Entry 6VVM (X-ray diffraction, 1.83 A resolution); this record covers chains A and C of the 3 polymer chains in the assembly.

[Chain A (and C)]
Name: 4-oxalocrotonate tautomerase family enzyme
Source organism: Burkholderia sp. RPE67
Notes: EC 5.3.2.-; chain C of this document is another copy of the same molecule, construct and numbering; everything in this record applies to it too
Reference sequence: A0A060NYR7 (A0A060NYR7_9BURK); residues 1-123 here correspond to UniProt positions 9-131 (UniProt number = residue number + 8)
Amino-acid sequence (123 residues; each row starts with the number of its first residue):
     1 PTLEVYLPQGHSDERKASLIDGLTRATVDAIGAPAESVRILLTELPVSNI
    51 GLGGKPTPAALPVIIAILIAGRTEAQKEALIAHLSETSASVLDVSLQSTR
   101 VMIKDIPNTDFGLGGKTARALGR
What the authors report for this chain:
  - catalytic residues: Pro1
  - self-association interface (contacts with another copy of this molecule); pairs are residue here / residue on that copy: Glu4-Lys104, Asp13-Arg119, Lys16-Asp110, Glu74-Arg119 (salt bridge), Lys77-Asp110 (salt bridge)

[Chain A / chain C interface]
Pairs across the interface - 57 pairs, chain A then chain C:
  Glu4(A) with Lys104(C), salt bridge
  Tyr6(A) with Lys104(C)
  Asp13(A) with Thr109(C)
  Lys16(A) with Thr109(C); Asp110(C), salt bridge
  Ala17(A) with Thr117(C)
  Ile20(A) with Phe111(C); Gly112(C); Gly115(C); Thr117(C)
  Asp21(A) with Gly115(C)
  Thr24(A) with Gly114(C); Gly115(C), hydrogen bond (side chain-backbone)
  Ala35(A) with Gly114(C)
  Glu36(A) with Gly114(C)
  Val38(A) with Gly112(C); Leu113(C); Gly114(C), hydrogen bond (backbone-backbone)
  Arg39(A) with Arg39(C); Gly112(C); Leu113(C)
  Ile40(A) with Asp110(C); Phe111(C); Gly112(C), hydrogen bond (backbone-backbone)
  Leu41(A) with Ile67(C), hydrophobic; Asp110(C)
  Leu42(A) with Asp110(C), hydrogen bond (backbone-backbone)
  Ile67(A) with Glu4(C); Leu41(C), hydrophobic
  Lys104(A) with Tyr6(C), hydrogen bond; Thr43(C)
  Ile106(A) with Leu42(C)
  Thr109(A) with Asp13(C); Lys16(C)
  Asp110(A) with Lys16(C), salt bridge; Ile40(C); Leu41(C); Leu42(C), hydrogen bond (backbone-backbone); Glu44(C)
  Phe111(A) with Ile20(C); Ile40(C); Leu41(C), hydrophobic
  Gly112(A) with Ile20(C); Val38(C); Arg39(C); Ile40(C), hydrogen bond (backbone-backbone)
  Leu113(A) with Glu36(C); Val38(C); Arg39(C)
  Gly114(A) with Thr24(C); Ala35(C); Val38(C), hydrogen bond (backbone-backbone)
  Gly115(A) with Ile20(C); Asp21(C); Thr24(C)
  Thr117(A) with Ala17(C); Ile20(C)
Other interface residues (no listed pair), chain A (31 interface residues in all): Thr2, Thr43, Glu44, Lys116, Arg119
Other interface residues (no listed pair), chain C (29 interface residues in all): Ile106, Lys116

[In short]
The interface between chain A and chain C involves 31 residues on one side and 29 on the other; the contacts
include 8 hydrogen bonds and 3 salt bridges. Polar pairs include Glu4(A)-Lys104(C), Lys16(A)-Asp110(C) and
Thr24(A)-Gly115(C). From the paper: the catalytic residue Pro1(A); a self-association interface involving
Glu4(A), Asp13(A) and Lys16(A) among others.
Both chains are 4-oxalocrotonate tautomerase family enzyme (Burkholderia sp. RPE67). Entry 6VVM (R7 fused 4-OT
wild type asymmetric trimer) was determined by X-ray diffraction together with 6VVN, 6VVR and 6VVW from the
same study.
